Entry 8VUT (electron microscopy, 3.70 A resolution); this record covers chains B and D of the 8 polymer chains in the assembly.

== Chain B (and D) ==
Name: Glutamate receptor ionotropic, NMDA 2A
Organism: Homo sapiens
Notes: chain D of this document is another copy of the same molecule, construct and numbering; everything in this record applies to it too
UniProt: Q12879 (NMDE1_HUMAN); the construct lacks a stretch of the UniProt sequence, so the offset changes along the chain: 34-578 = UniProt 34-578; 579-784 = UniProt 599-804; 785-814 = UniProt 812-841
Sequence (808 residues; row label = number of the first residue in the row; a row labelled like 578A-578T holds insertion residues (578A, then the next letters in order)):
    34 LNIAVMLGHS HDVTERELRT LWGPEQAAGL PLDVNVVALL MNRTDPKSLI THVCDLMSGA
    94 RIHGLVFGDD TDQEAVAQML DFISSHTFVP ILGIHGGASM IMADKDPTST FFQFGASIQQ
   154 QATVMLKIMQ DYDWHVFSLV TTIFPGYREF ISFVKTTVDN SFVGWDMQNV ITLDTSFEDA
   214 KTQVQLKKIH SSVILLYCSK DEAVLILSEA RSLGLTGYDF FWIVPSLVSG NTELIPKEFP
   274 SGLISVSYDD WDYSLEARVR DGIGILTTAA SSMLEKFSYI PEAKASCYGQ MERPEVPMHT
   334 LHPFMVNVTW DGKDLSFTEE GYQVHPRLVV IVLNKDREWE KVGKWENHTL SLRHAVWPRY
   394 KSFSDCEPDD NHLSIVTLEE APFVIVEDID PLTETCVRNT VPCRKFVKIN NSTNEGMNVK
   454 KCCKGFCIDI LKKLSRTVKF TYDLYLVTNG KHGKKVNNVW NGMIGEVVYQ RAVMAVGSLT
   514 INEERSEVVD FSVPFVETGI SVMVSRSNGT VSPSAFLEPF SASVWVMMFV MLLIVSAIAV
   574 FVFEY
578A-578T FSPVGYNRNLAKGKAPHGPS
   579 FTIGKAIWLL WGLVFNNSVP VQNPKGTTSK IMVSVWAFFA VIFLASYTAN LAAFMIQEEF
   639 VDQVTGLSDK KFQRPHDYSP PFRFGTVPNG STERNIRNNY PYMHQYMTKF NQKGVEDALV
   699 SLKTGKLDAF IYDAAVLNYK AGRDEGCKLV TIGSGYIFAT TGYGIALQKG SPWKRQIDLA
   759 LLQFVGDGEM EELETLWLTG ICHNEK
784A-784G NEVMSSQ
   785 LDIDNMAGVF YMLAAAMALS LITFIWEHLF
Not modelled in the structure: 578A-578T, 784A-784G
Cystine bridges: Cys87-Cys320, Cys429-Cys455, Cys436-Cys456, Cys725-Cys780
Swiss-Prot annotation at these positions:
  - region: Phe579 to Gln600 (Pore-forming)
  - binding site (Zn(2+)): His44, His128, Glu266, Asp282
  - binding site (L-glutamate): Ser511, Thr513, Arg518, Ser669, Thr670, Asp711
  - site: Asn594 (Functional determinant of NMDA receptors)
  - glycosylation (N-linked (GlcNAc...) asparagine): Asn75, Asn340, Asn380, Asn443, Asn444, Asn541, Asn667

== Interface between chain B and chain D ==
Contacting residue pairs (6; chain B residue first):
  Lys220(B) - Gln216(D)
  Lys220(B) - Lys220(D)
  Lys220(B) - Ser245(D)  hydrogen bond
  His223(B) - Lys220(D)
  Leu246(B) - Ala213(D)
  Leu246(B) - Gln216(D)
Also at the interface, not in a pair above, chain B (4 interface residues in all): Gly247
Also at the interface, not in a pair above, chain D (6 interface residues in all): His223, Leu246

== Overview ==
Chain B and chain D form an interface of 4 and 6 residues respectively, with 1 hydrogen bond. The
hydrogen-bonded pair is Lys220(B)-Ser245(D). UniProt lists 4 Zn2+-binding residues and 6 L-glutamate-binding
residues on chain B.
Both chains are Glutamate receptor ionotropic, NMDA 2A (Homo sapiens). Entry 8VUT (Human GluN1-2A with IgG
008-218) was determined by electron microscopy together with 8VUH, 8VUJ, 8VUL, 8VUN, 8VUQ, 8VUR, 8VUY and 8VVH
from the same study.
